PDB entry 1VRN | X-ray diffraction, 2.20 A resolution | chains H and M of the 4 polymer chains in the assembly

# Chain H
Name: Reaction center protein H chain
From: Blastochloris viridis
UniProtKB: P06008 (RCEH_RHOVI); residues 1-258 here = UniProt positions 1-258
Amino-acid sequence (258 residues; numbered 1 to 258; the number before each row is that of its first residue):
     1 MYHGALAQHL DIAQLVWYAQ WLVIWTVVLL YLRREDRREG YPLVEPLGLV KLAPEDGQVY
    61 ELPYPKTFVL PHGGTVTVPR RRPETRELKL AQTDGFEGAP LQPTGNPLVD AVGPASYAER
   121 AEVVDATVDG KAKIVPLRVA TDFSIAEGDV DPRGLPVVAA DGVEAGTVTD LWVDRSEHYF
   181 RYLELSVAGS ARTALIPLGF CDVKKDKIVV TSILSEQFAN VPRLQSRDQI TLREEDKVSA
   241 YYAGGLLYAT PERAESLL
Construct notes: modified residue (1)
Modified positions: Met1 (n-formylmethionine; FME)

# Chain M
Name: Reaction center protein M chain
From: Blastochloris viridis
UniProtKB: P06010 (RCEM_RHOVI); residue numbers follow UniProt; this construct covers 1-323
Amino-acid sequence (323 residues; numbered 1 to 323; the number before each row is that of its first residue):
     1 ADYQTIYTQI QARGPHITVS GEWGDNDRVG KPFYSYWLGK IGDAQIGPIY LGASGIAAFA
    61 FGSTAILIIL FNMAAEVHFD PLQFFRQFFW LGLYPPKAQY GMGIPPLHDG GWWLMAGLFM
   121 TLSLGSWWIR VYSRARALGL GTHIAWNFAA AIFFVLCIGC IHPTLVGSWS EGVPFGIWPH
   181 IDWLTAFSIR YGNFYYCPWH GFSIGFAYGC GLLFAAHGAT ILAVARFGGD REIEQITDRG
   241 TAVERAALFW RWTIGFNATI ESVHRWGWFF SLMVMVSASV GILLTGTFVD NWYLWCVKHG
   301 AAPDYPAYLP ATPDPASLPG APK
Bound ions: bacteriochlorophyll b Mg site 1 near His180 (its only coordinating residue here); bacteriochlorophyll b Mg site 2 near His200 (its only coordinating residue here); Fe2+: His217, Glu232, His264 (shared with 2 residues of chain L)
Ligand contacts:
  - bacteriochlorophyll b (BCB), molecule 1: Gly62, Ala65, Ile66, Ile69, Met120, Leu124, Phe148, Ala151, Ile152, Phe154, Val155, Ile158, Trp183, Leu184, Thr185, Phe187, Ser188, Phe194, Tyr195, Cys197, Trp199, His200, Ser203, Ile204, Ala207, Tyr208, Val274, Met275, Ala278, Gly281, Ile282
  - bacteriochlorophyll b (BCB), molecule 2: Met120, Phe154, Val155, Ile158, Val173, Ile177, Trp178, His180, Ile181, Trp183, Leu184
  - bacteriochlorophyll b (BCB), molecule 3: Leu184, Tyr195, Tyr208
  - bacteriochlorophyll b (BCB), molecule 4: Tyr195, His200, Gly201, Ile204, Gly205, Tyr208, Gly209, Leu212, Phe270
  - bacteriopheophytin b (BPB), molecule 1: Ala58, Phe59, Gly62, Ser63, Ile66, Leu67, Ser123, Leu124, Trp127, Val131, Ile144, Asn147, Phe148, Ala151, Ser271, Val274, Met275
  - bacteriopheophytin b (BPB), molecule 2: Tyr208, Gly211, Leu212, Ala215, Ala216, Trp250, Thr253, Ile254
  - menaquinone-9 (MQ9): Leu212, Leu213, Ala216, His217, Thr220, Val243, Ala246, Ala247, Trp250, Ile254, Phe256, Asn257, Ala258, Thr259, Ile260, Val263, Trp266, Phe270
  - 15-cis-1,2-dihydroneurosporene (NS5): Ile66, Ile69, Leu70, Met73, Phe84, Phe88, Trp113, Leu114, Gly117, Leu118, Met120, Thr121, Val155, Leu156, Ile158, Gly159, Cys160, Trp169, Val173, Pro174, Phe175, Gly176, Ile177, His180

# Interface between chain H and chain M
Contacting residue pairs (126):
  His3(H) - Thr287(M)
  His3(H) - Phe288(M)
  Gly4(H) - Phe288(M)
  Asp11(H) - Trp295(M)  hydrogen bond
  Asp11(H) - Lys298(M)  salt bridge
  Asp11(H) - His299(M)  salt bridge
  Ile12(H) - Phe288(M)  hydrophobic
  Ala13(H) - Trp199(M)
  Ala13(H) - Val289(M)  hydrophobic
  Ala13(H) - Trp295(M)
  Gln14(H) - Trp295(M)
  Gln14(H) - His299(M)
  Val16(H) - Trp199(M)  hydrophobic
  Val16(H) - Val280(M)  hydrophobic
  Trp17(H) - Pro198(M)  hydrophobic
  Trp17(H) - Trp199(M)
  Trp17(H) - Phe202(M)  hydrophobic
  Gln20(H) - Trp199(M)  hydrogen bond
  Gln20(H) - Phe202(M)
  Gln20(H) - Met273(M)
  Gln20(H) - Ser277(M)  hydrogen bond
  Trp21(H) - Phe202(M)
  Ile24(H) - Phe202(M)  hydrophobic
  Ile24(H) - Phe206(M)  hydrophobic
  Val27(H) - Phe269(M)  hydrophobic
  Val28(H) - Trp266(M)  hydrophobic
  Tyr31(H) - Arg265(M)  hydrogen bond
  Leu32(H) - Arg265(M)
  Leu32(H) - Trp266(M)  hydrophobic
  Leu32(H) - Phe269(M)  hydrophobic
  Arg33(H) - Phe256(M)
  Arg33(H) - Asn257(M)  hydrogen bond (side chain-backbone)
  Arg33(H) - Trp266(M)
  Glu35(H) - Thr259(M)
  Glu35(H) - Ser262(M)
  Glu35(H) - Arg265(M)  salt bridge
  Asp36(H) - Asn257(M)
  Asp36(H) - Ala258(M)
  Asp36(H) - Thr259(M)
  Asp36(H) - Ser262(M)  hydrogen bond
  Asp36(H) - Trp266(M)  hydrogen bond
  Glu39(H) - Ile236(M)
  Glu39(H) - Arg239(M)  salt bridge
  Glu39(H) - Thr259(M)
  Gly40(H) - Arg239(M)
  Tyr41(H) - Arg251(M)  hydrogen bond
  Leu43(H) - Arg251(M)
  Lys66(H) - Glu261(M)  salt bridge
  Lys66(H) - Arg265(M)
  Phe68(H) - Ile236(M)  hydrophobic
  Phe68(H) - Glu261(M)
  Leu70(H) - Thr237(M)
  Val76(H) - Thr237(M)
  Arg82(H) - Arg239(M)
  Pro114(H) - Arg245(M)  hydrogen bond (backbone-side chain)
  Ser116(H) - Thr241(M)  hydrogen bond (backbone-side chain)
  Ser116(H) - Arg245(M)  hydrogen bond (backbone-side chain)
  Ala118(H) - Arg239(M)
  Ala118(H) - Gly240(M)
  Ala118(H) - Thr241(M)
  Ala118(H) - Glu244(M)
  Arg120(H) - Glu234(M)  hydrogen bond (side chain-backbone)
  Arg120(H) - Gln235(M)
  Arg120(H) - Asp238(M)  salt bridge
  Arg120(H) - Arg239(M)
  Arg120(H) - Gly240(M)
  Ala121(H) - Asp238(M)  hydrogen bond (backbone-side chain)
  Asp125(H) - Arg231(M)  salt bridge
  Asp125(H) - Glu234(M)
  Lys133(H) - Glu234(M)  salt bridge
  Ile134(H) - Arg231(M)
  Asp142(H) - Gly14(M)
  Asp142(H) - Pro15(M)
  Phe143(H) - Arg13(M)
  Phe143(H) - Gly14(M)
  Ser144(H) - Ala12(M)
  Ser144(H) - Arg13(M)  hydrogen bond (backbone-backbone)
  Ile145(H) - Ile10(M)  hydrophobic
  Ile145(H) - Gln11(M)
  Ala146(H) - Gln11(M)  hydrogen bond (backbone-backbone)
  Ala146(H) - Arg13(M)
  Glu147(H) - Tyr36(M)
  Gly148(H) - Tyr36(M)
  Asp149(H) - Gln9(M)
  Asp149(H) - Ile10(M)
  Asp149(H) - Gln11(M)  hydrogen bond (side chain-backbone)
  Asp149(H) - Tyr36(M)  hydrogen bond
  Asp149(H) - Lys40(M)  salt bridge
  Val150(H) - Ile10(M)
  Pro152(H) - Ile10(M)
  Val173(H) - Ala12(M)  hydrophobic
  Arg175(H) - Ile17(M)
  Ser176(H) - Ile17(M)
  His178(H) - Ala12(M)
  His178(H) - Gly14(M)
  His178(H) - Pro15(M)  hydrogen bond (side chain-backbone)
  His178(H) - Ile17(M)
  Tyr179(H) - Gln4(M)  hydrogen bond
  Tyr179(H) - Thr8(M)
  Phe180(H) - Ile10(M)
  Phe180(H) - Gln11(M)
  Phe180(H) - Ala12(M)  hydrophobic
  Arg181(H) - Asp230(M)  salt bridge
  Arg181(H) - Arg231(M)
  Pro197(H) - Arg226(M)
  Leu198(H) - Gln4(M)
  Leu198(H) - Gln9(M)
  Gly199(H) - Asp2(M)
  Gly199(H) - Gln4(M)
  Gly199(H) - Arg226(M)  hydrogen bond (backbone-side chain)
  Phe200(H) - Arg226(M)
  Cys201(H) - Gln9(M)  hydrogen bond (backbone-side chain)
  Asp202(H) - Tyr3(M)
  Asp202(H) - Gln9(M)
  Val203(H) - Gln9(M)  hydrogen bond (backbone-side chain)
  Val203(H) - Ile10(M)  hydrophobic
  Leu232(H) - Asp238(M)
  Glu235(H) - Arg231(M)  salt bridge
  Asp236(H) - Gly240(M)
  Asp236(H) - Thr241(M)  hydrogen bond (side chain-backbone)
  Ser239(H) - Arg226(M)  hydrogen bond (side chain-backbone)
  Ser239(H) - Phe227(M)
  Ala240(H) - Arg245(M)
  Ala243(H) - Phe227(M)  hydrophobic
  Ala243(H) - Arg245(M)
  Leu246(H) - Arg226(M)
Other interface residues (no listed pair), chain H (75 interface residues in all): Arg37, Arg38, Glu84, Ala115, Tyr117, Leu171, Asp174, Glu177, Tyr182
Other interface residues (no listed pair), chain M (55 interface residues in all): Ala1, His16, Leu284, Trp292

# Summary
Chain H and chain M form an interface of 75 and 55 residues respectively; the contacts include 24 hydrogen
bonds and 11 salt bridges. Polar pairs include Asp11(H)-Lys298(M), Asp11(H)-His299(M) and Glu35(H)-Arg265(M).
Ligands of chain M: 4 copies of bacteriochlorophyll b, bacteriopheophytin b, menaquinone-9 and
15-cis-1,2-dihydroneurosporene.
Chain H is Reaction center protein H chain and chain M is Reaction center protein M chain, both from
Blastochloris viridis; the structure, Photosynthetic reaction center blastochloris viridis (atcc), was
determined by X-ray diffraction.
